Entry 8Z9E (electron microscopy, 3.13 A resolution); this record covers chains G and M of the 13 polymer chains in the assembly.

[Chain G]
Molecule: Protein structure
Chain sequence (240 residues; each row starts with the number of its first residue):
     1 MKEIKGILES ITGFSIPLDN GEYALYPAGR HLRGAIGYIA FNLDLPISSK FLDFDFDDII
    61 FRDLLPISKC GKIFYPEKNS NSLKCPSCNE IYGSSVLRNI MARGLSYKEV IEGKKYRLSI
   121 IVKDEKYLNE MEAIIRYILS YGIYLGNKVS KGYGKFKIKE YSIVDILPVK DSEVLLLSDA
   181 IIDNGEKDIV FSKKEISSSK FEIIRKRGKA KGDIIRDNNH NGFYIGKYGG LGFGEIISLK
Disordered / not traced: 1-2, 20, 59-64, 68-69, 77-90, 167-175, 184-185, 212-240

[Chain M]
Molecule: 60-nt RNA strand
Sequence (60 nucleotides; each row starts with the number of its first residue; note: 1 number in that range is skipped by the numbering (no residue carries it; nothing is unmodelled there); numbers below 1 keep their minus sign (G-10 is residue -10)):
   -10 GGUUAAAACU
     1 CUUCUCAUGC UGGAUUCGAA AUUAGGUGCG CUUCGCGUUU AAGUCCCAUA
Disordered / not traced: -10, 31-50

[How chain G and chain M interact]
Residue-residue contacts (46; chain G residue first):
  Pro17(G) with U-7(M), base contact
  Leu18(G) with U-7(M), base contact
  Asp19(G) with U-7(M), hydrogen bond to the base
  Arg30(G) with U-7(M), salt bridge to the phosphate
  His31(G) with U-8(M), base contact; U-7(M), salt bridge to the phosphate
  Arg33(G) with G-9(M), sugar contact
  Gly34(G) with G-9(M), sugar contact; U-8(M), sugar contact
  Ala35(G) with U-8(M), base contact
  Gly37(G) with G-9(M), base contact
  Tyr38(G) with G-9(M), base contact; U-8(M), hydrogen bond to the phosphate
  Phe41(G) with G-9(M), phosphate contact
  Phe51(G) with G-9(M), sugar contact
  Leu52(G) with G-9(M), phosphate contact
  Met101(G) with U-1(M), base contact
  Ala102(G) with U-1(M), base contact
  Arg103(G) with C-2(M), salt bridge to the phosphate; U-1(M), phosphate contact; C1(M), hydrogen bond to the sugar
  Leu105(G) with A-3(M), base contact
  Tyr144(G) with U-8(M), hydrogen bond to the base
  Leu145(G) with U-8(M), base contact
  Gly146(G) with U-8(M), hydrogen bond to the base
  Asn147(G) with A-6(M), hydrogen bond to the phosphate; A-5(M), phosphate contact
  Lys148(G) with A-5(M), hydrogen bond to the phosphate
  Val149(G) with U-8(M), base contact; A-5(M), hydrogen bond to the phosphate
  Ser150(G) with A-4(M), phosphate contact
  Lys151(G) with A-3(M), hydrogen bond to the sugar
  Val190(G) with U-7(M), base contact
  Phe191(G) with U-7(M), phosphate contact
  Ser192(G) with U-8(M), sugar contact; U-7(M), hydrogen bond to the phosphate
  Lys193(G) with U-8(M), phosphate contact
  Lys194(G) with G-9(M), sugar contact; U-8(M), hydrogen bond to the phosphate; A-6(M), sugar contact; A-5(M), sugar contact
  Glu195(G) with G-9(M), sugar contact
  Ile196(G) with G-9(M), phosphate contact
  Phe201(G) with U-7(M), sugar contact; A-6(M), stacking on the base
  Arg205(G) with U-7(M), base contact
Interface residues without a listed pair, chain G (35 interface residues in all): Ile203

[Summary]
Chain G and chain M form an interface of 35 and 10 residues respectively, with 11 hydrogen bonds, 3 salt
bridges and 1 aromatic stacking contact. Polar pairs include Asp19(G)-U-7(M), Tyr144(G)-U-8(M) and
Gly146(G)-U-8(M).
Here chain G is Protein structure and chain M is a 60-nt RNA strand. Entry 8Z9E (Cryo-EM structure of
NTR-bound type VII CRISPR-Cas complex at substrate-engaged state II) was determined by electron microscopy
(same publication as 8YHD, 8YHE, 8Z4J, 8Z4L, 8Z99 and 8Z9C).
